6UPY - chains R and A of the 13 polymer chains in the assembly; structure by X-ray diffraction, 3.40 A resolution.

# Chain R
Molecule: 9-nt RNA strand
Sequence (9 nucleotides; row label = number of the first residue in the row):
     1 AUCGAGAGG
Bound ions: Mg2+: G9 (shared with Asp483(A), Asp485(A) of chain A)

# Chain A
Protein: DNA-directed RNA polymerase II subunit RPB1
Source organism: Saccharomyces cerevisiae (strain ATCC 204508 / S288c)
Notes: EC 2.7.7.6
UniProt: P04050 (RPB1_YEAST); residue numbers follow UniProt; this construct covers 1-1733
Chain sequence (1733 residues; row label = number of the first residue in the row):
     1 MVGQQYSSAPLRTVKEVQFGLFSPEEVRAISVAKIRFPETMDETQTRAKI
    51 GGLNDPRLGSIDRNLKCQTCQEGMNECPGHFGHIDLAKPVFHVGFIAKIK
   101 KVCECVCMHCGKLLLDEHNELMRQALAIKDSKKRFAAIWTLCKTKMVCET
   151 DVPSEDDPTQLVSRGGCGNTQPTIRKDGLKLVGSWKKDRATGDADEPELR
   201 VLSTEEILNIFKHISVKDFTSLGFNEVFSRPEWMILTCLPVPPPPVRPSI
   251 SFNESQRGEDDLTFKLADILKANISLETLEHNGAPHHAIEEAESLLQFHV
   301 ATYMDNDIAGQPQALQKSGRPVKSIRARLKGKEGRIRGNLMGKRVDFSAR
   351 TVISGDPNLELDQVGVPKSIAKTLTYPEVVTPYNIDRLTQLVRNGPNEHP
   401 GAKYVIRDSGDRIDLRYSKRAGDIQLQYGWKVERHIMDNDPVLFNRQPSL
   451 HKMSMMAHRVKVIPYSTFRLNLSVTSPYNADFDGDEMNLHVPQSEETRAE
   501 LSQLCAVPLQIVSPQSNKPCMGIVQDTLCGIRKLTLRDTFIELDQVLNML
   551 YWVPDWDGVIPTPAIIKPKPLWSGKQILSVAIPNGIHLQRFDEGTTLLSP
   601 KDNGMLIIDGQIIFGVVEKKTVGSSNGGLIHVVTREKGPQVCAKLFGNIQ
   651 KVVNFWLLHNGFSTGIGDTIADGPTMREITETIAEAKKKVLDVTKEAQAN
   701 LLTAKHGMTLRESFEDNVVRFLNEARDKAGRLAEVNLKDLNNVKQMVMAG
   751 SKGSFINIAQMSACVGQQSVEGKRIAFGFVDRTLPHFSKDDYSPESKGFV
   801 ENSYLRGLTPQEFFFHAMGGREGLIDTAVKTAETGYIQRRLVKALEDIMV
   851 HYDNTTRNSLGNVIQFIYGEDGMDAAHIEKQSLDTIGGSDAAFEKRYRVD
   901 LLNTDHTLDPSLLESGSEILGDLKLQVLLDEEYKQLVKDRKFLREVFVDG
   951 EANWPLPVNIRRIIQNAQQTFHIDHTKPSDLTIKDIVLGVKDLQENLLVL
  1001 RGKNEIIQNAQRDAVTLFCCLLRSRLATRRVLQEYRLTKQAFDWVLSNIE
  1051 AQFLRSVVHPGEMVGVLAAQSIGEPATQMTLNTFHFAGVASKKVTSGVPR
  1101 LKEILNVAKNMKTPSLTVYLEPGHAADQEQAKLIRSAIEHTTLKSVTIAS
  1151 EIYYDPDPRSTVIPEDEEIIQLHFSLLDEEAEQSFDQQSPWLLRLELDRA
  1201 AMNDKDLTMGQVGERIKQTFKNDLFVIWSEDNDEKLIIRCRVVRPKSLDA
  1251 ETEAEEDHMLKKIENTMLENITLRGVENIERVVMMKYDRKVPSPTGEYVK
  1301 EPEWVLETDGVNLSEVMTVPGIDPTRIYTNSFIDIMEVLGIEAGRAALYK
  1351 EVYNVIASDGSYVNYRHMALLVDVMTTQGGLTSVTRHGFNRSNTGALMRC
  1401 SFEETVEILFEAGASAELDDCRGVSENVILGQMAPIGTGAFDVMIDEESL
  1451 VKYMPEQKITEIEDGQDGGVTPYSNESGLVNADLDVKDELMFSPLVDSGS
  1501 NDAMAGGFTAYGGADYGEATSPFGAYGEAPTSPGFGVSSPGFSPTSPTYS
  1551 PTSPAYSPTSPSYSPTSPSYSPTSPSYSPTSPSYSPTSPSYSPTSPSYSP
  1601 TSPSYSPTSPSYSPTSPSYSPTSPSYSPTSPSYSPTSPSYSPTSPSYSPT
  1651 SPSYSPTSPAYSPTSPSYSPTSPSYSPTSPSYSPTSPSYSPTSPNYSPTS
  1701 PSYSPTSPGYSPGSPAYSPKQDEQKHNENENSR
Unresolved in the structure: 1-2, 154-160, 187-198, 250-256, 315-318, 1082-1091, 1177-1186, 1244-1253, 1447-1733
Bound ions: Zn2+ site 1: Cys67, Cys70, Cys77, His80; Zn2+ site 2: Cys107, Cys110, Cys148, Cys167; Mg2+: Asp483, Asp485 (shared with G9(R) of chain R)
Small-molecule neighbours: AMP-CPP (APC; diphosphomethylphosphonic acid adenosyl ester): Arg446, Asn479, Lys752
UniProt features mapped onto this chain:
  - region: Pro248 to Asp260 (Lid loop), Asn306 to Lys323 (Rudder loop), Pro810 to Glu822 (Bridging helix)
  - binding site (Zn(2+)): Cys67, Cys70, Cys77, His80, Cys107, Cys110, Cys148, Cys167
  - binding site (Mg(2+)): Asp481, Asp483, Asp485
  - modified residue: Thr1471 (Phosphothreonine)
  - cross-link (Glycyl lysine isopeptide (Lys-Gly)): Lys695 (interchain with G-Cter in ubiquitin), Lys1246 (interchain with G-Cter in ubiquitin), Lys1350 (interchain with G-Cter in ubiquitin)
  - natural variant: Ser1653 to Pro1659 (deletion: In strain: A364A)
  - mutagenesis: Lys1246 (K1246R: Impairs ubiquitination during transcription stress)
From the paper describing this entry:
  - binding site for Template strand DNA: Arg337

# Chain R / chain A interface
Pairs across the interface (7; chain R residue first):
  U2(R) with Lys323(A), hydrogen bond to the phosphate
  C3(R) with Lys323(A), salt bridge to the phosphate
  G8(R) with Arg350(A), base contact
  G9(R) with Arg446(A), hydrogen bond to the sugar; Gln447(A), base contact; Asp483(A), phosphate contact; Asp485(A), hydrogen bond to the sugar
Also at the interface, not in a pair above, chain A (8 interface residues in all): Pro448, Gly484

# Summary
4 residues of chain R and 8 residues of chain A are in contact, with 3 hydrogen bonds and 1 salt bridge. Polar
contacts include G9(R)-Arg446(A), G9(R)-Asp485(A) and U2(R)-Lys323(A). Bound to chain A: AMP-CPP. From the
paper: a binding site for Template strand DNA at Arg337(A).
Chain R is a 9-nt RNA strand and chain A is DNA-directed RNA polymerase II subunit RPB1 (Saccharomyces
cerevisiae (strain ATCC 204508 / S288c)); the structure, RNA polymerase II elongation complex with
5-guanidinohydantoin lesion in state 2E, was determined by X-ray diffraction, deposited together with 6UPX,
6UPZ, 6UQ0, 6UQ1, 6UQ2 and 6UQ3.
